PDB entry 1N5W | X-ray diffraction, 1.50 A resolution | chains B and E of the 6 polymer chains in the assembly

Chain B (and E):
Molecule: Carbon monoxide dehydrogenase large chain
Organism: Oligotropha carboxidovorans
Notes: EC 1.2.99.2; chain E of this document is another copy of the same molecule, construct and numbering; everything in this record applies to it too
UniProtKB: P19919 (DCML_OLICA); numbering as in UniProt (aligned over 1-809)
Sequence (809 residues; row label = number of the first residue in the row):
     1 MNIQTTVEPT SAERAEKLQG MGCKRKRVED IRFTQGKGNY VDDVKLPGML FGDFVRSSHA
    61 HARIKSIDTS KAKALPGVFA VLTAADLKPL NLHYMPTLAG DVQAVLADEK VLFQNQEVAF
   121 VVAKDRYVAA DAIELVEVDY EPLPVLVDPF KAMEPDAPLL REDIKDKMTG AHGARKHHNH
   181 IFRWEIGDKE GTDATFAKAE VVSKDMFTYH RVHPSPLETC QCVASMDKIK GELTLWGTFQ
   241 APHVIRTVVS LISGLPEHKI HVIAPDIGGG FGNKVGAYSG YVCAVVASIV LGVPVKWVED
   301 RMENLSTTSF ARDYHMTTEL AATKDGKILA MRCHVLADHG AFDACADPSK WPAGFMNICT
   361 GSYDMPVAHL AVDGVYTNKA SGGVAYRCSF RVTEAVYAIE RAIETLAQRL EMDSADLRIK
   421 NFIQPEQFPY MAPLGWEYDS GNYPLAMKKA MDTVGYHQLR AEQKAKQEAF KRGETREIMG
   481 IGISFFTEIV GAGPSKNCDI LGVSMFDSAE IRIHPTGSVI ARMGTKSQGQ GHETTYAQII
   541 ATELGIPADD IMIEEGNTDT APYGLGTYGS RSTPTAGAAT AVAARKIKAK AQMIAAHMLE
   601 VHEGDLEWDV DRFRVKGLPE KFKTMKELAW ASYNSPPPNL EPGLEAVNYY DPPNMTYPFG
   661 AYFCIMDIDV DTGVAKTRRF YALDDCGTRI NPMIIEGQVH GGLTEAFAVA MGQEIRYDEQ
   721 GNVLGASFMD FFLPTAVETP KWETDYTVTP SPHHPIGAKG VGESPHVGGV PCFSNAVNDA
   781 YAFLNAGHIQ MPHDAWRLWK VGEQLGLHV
Disordered / not traced: 1-5 (chain E: 1-14)
Metal / ion sites: cu(I)-S-mo(VI)(=o)oh cluster Cu: C388 (together with pterin cytosine dinucleotide)
Residues lining bound ligands:
  - cu(I)-S-mo(VI)(=o)oh cluster (CUM): Q240, F271, G272, V275, V384, A385, Y386, R387, C388, S389, F390, T567, Y568, G569, E763
  - pterin cytosine dinucleotide (MCN): G269, G270, F271, G272, R387, Q528, G529, Q530, G531, H532, T535, T567, Y568, G569, S570, R571, S572, T573, P574, C686, T688, R689, I690, N691, I694, I695, Q698, A758, K759, G760, V761, G762, E763
What the authors report for this chain:
  - cu(I)-S-mo(VI)(=o)oh cluster coordination: C388
  - binding site for cu(I)-S-mo(VI)(=o)oh cluster: Q240, E763
  - contacts within the chain: S389-E763 (hydrogen bond)
  - catalytic residues: E763 (proposed by the authors, not directly observed)

Chain B / chain E interface:
Pairs across the interface (76):
  I31(B) - I229(E)
  Q35(B) - I229(E)
  K37(B) - I229(E)
  I229(B) - I31(E)
  I229(B) - Q35(E)
  I229(B) - K37(E)
  E232(B) - M552(E)
  R246(B) - H514(E)  hydrogen bond
  E257(B) - H514(E)
  E257(B) - P515(E)
  E257(B) - T516(E)  hydrogen bond
  E257(B) - S518(E)  hydrogen bond (backbone-side chain)
  H258(B) - H514(E)
  H258(B) - S518(E)  hydrogen bond (backbone-side chain)
  H258(B) - V519(E)
  H258(B) - D549(E)  hydrogen bond (side chain-backbone)
  H258(B) - D550(E)  hydrogen bond (side chain-backbone)
  H258(B) - I551(E)
  H258(B) - M552(E)
  G502(B) - W630(E)
  G502(B) - N634(E)  hydrogen bond (backbone-side chain)
  V503(B) - Y633(E)
  S504(B) - Y633(E)  hydrogen bond (side chain-backbone)
  S504(B) - N634(E)  hydrogen bond (side chain-backbone)
  S504(B) - P636(E)
  F506(B) - Y633(E)  hydrophobic
  F506(B) - P642(E)  hydrophobic
  E510(B) - E510(E)
  E510(B) - R512(E)  salt bridge
  R512(B) - E510(E)  salt bridge
  R512(B) - T560(E)
  R512(B) - Y649(E)
  H514(B) - R246(E)  hydrogen bond
  H514(B) - E257(E)
  H514(B) - H258(E)
  P515(B) - E257(E)
  P515(B) - Y563(E)  hydrophobic
  T516(B) - E257(E)  hydrogen bond
  S518(B) - E257(E)
  S518(B) - H258(E)  hydrogen bond (side chain-backbone)
  V519(B) - H258(E)
  R522(B) - D559(E)  hydrogen bond (side chain-backbone)
  R522(B) - T560(E)
  D549(B) - H258(E)  hydrogen bond (backbone-side chain)
  D550(B) - H258(E)
  I551(B) - H258(E)
  M552(B) - E232(E)
  M552(B) - H258(E)
  D559(B) - R522(E)  hydrogen bond (backbone-side chain)
  T560(B) - R512(E)
  T560(B) - R522(E)
  T560(B) - T560(E)
  Y563(B) - P515(E)  hydrophobic
  Y563(B) - Y633(E)  hydrophobic
  K586(B) - E641(E)  salt bridge
  W630(B) - G502(E)
  Y633(B) - V503(E)
  Y633(B) - S504(E)  hydrogen bond (backbone-backbone)
  Y633(B) - F506(E)  hydrophobic
  Y633(B) - Y563(E)  hydrophobic
  N634(B) - G502(E)  hydrogen bond (side chain-backbone)
  N634(B) - S504(E)  hydrogen bond (backbone-side chain)
  P636(B) - S504(E)
  E641(B) - K586(E)  salt bridge
  E641(B) - N648(E)  hydrogen bond
  E641(B) - Y649(E)  hydrogen bond (side chain-backbone)
  P642(B) - F506(E)  hydrophobic
  P642(B) - Y649(E)
  E645(B) - V647(E)
  E645(B) - Y649(E)  hydrogen bond
  V647(B) - E645(E)
  N648(B) - E641(E)  hydrogen bond
  Y649(B) - R512(E)
  Y649(B) - E641(E)  hydrogen bond (backbone-side chain)
  Y649(B) - P642(E)
  Y649(B) - E645(E)  hydrogen bond
Also at the interface, not in a pair above, chain B (52 interface residues in all): R32, K230, T247, S250, P256, K259, S495, L501, I520, A561, P562, S635, G643, D651
Also at the interface, not in a pair above, chain E (53 interface residues in all): R32, K230, T247, S250, L251, P256, K259, S495, L501, I520, A561, P562, S635, G643, D651

In short:
52 residues of chain B and 53 residues of chain E are in contact; the contacts include 24 hydrogen bonds and 4
salt bridges. Among the polar pairs are E510(B)-R512(E), K586(B)-E641(E) and R246(B)-H514(E). From the paper:
the catalytic residue E763(B); a binding site for cu(I)-S-mo(VI)(=o)oh cluster at Q240(B) and E763(B).
Chain B and chain E are both Carbon monoxide dehydrogenase large chain (Oligotropha carboxidovorans); the
structure, Crystal Structure of the Cu,Mo-CO Dehydrogenase (CODH); Oxidized form, was determined by X-ray
diffraction, deposited together with 1N60, 1N61, 1N62 and 1N63.
